Entry 4ALF (X-ray diffraction, 1.25 A resolution); this record covers chain A.

Chain A:
Name: Alkaline phosphatase phox
From: Pseudomonas fluorescens
Notes: EC 3.1.3.1
Reference sequence: Q3K5N8 (Q3K5N8_PSEPF); residues 1-586 here correspond to UniProt positions 48-633 (UniProt number = residue number + 47)
Amino-acid sequence (592 residues; each row starts with the number of its first residue):
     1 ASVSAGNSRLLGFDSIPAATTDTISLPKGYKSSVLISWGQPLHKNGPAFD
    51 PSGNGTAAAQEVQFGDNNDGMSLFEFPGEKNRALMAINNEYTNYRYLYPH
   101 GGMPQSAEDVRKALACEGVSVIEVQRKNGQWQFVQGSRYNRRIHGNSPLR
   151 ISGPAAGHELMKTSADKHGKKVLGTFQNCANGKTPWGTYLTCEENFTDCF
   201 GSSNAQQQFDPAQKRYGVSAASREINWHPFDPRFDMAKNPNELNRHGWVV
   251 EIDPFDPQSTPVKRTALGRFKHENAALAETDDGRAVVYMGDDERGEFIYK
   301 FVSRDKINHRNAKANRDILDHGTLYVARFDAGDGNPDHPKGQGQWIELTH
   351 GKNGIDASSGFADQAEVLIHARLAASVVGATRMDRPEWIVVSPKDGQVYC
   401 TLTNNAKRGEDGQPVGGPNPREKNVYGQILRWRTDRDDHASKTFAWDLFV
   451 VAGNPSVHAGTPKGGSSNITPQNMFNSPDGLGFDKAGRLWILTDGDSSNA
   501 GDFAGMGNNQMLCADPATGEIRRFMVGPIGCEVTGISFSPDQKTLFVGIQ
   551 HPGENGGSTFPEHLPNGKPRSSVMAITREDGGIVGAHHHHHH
Disordered / not traced: 1-7, 589-592
Sequence notes: expression tag (587-592)
Metal / ion sites: mu-oxo-diiron Fe: E90, C179, E194, E273, D292, E387 (together with phosphate ion); Ca2+ site 1: E273, E387, D479 (together with mu-oxo-diiron, phosphate ion); Ca2+ site 2: E387, D479, D494 (together with phosphate ion); Ca2+ site 3: D494, E532 (together with phosphate ion)
Ligand contacts: mu-oxo-diiron (FEO): D69, E90, C179, E194, E273, D292, R385, E387, D479
What the authors report for this chain:
  - mu-oxo-diiron coordination: C179
  - conformationally variable residues (side-chain flip): R385
  - binding site for phosphate ion: R385
  - mutagenesis - R385A: decreased catalytic activity

In short:
Chain A binds mu-oxo-diiron. E90, C179, E194, E273, D292 and E387 form the mu-oxo-diiron Fe site. E273, E387
and D479 coordinate Ca2+ site 1. The paper reports a binding site for phosphate ion at R385; R385A reduces
catalytic activity.
Chain A is Alkaline phosphatase phox (Pseudomonas fluorescens); the structure, Pseudomonas fluorescens PhoX in
complex with phosphate, was determined by X-ray diffraction (same publication as 4AMF, 4A9V, 4A9X and 3ZWU).
